Entry 5Y4K (X-ray diffraction, 2.00 A resolution); this record covers chain A.

# Chain A
Protein: DMSP lyase DddY
Organism: Acinetobacter bereziniae NIPH 3
UniProtKB: N8X9V6 (N8X9V6_ACIBZ); numbering as in UniProt (aligned over 1-401)
Amino-acid sequence (407 residues; each row starts with the number of its first residue):
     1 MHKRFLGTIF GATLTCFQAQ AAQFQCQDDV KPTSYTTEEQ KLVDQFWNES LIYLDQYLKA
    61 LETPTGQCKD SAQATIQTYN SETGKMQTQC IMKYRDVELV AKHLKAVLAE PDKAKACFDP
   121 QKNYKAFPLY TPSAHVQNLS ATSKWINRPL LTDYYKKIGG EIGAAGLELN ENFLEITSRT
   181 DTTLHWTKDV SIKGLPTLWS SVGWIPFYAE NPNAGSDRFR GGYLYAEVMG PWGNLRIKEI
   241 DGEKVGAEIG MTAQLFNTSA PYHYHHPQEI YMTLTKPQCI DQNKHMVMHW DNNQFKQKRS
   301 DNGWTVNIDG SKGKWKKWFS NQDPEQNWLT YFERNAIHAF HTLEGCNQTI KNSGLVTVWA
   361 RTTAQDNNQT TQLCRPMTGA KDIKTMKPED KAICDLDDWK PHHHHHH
Not modelled in the structure: 1-21, 402-407
Differences from the reference sequence: engineered mutation Ala260 (Tyr in N8X9V6); expression tag (402-407)
Disulfides: Cys26-Cys117, Cys68-Cys90, Cys279-Cys346, Cys374-Cys394
Metal / ion sites: Zn2+: His265, Glu269, His338 (together with acrylic acid)
Residues lining bound ligands: acrylic acid (AKR): Tyr208, Tyr223, His263, His265, Glu269, Tyr271, His338, Phe340, Trp359, Arg361, Thr371
From the paper describing this entry:
  - Zn2+ coordination: His265, Glu269, His338
  - binding site for acrylic acid: His263, Tyr271, Arg361
  - mutagenesis - Y208A, Y223A, H265A, E269A, Y271A, H338A: abolished catalytic activity
  - catalytic residues: Tyr271 (proposed by the authors, not directly observed)
  - catalytic residues: Tyr223 (by similarity / conservation)

# Summary
Chain A binds acrylic acid. The Zn2+ site is built by His265, Glu269 and His338. From the paper: catalytic
residues Tyr271 and Tyr223; Y208A, Y223A and H265A, among others, abolish catalytic activity; 6 substitutions
were tested in all.
Chain A is DMSP lyase DddY (Acinetobacter bereziniae NIPH 3); the structure, Crystal structure of DddY mutant
Y260A, was determined by X-ray diffraction (same publication as 5XKX and 5XKY).
